6MLY - chain A; structure by X-ray diffraction, 2.70 A resolution.

Chain A:
Protein: Bifunctional GH43-CE protein
Source organism: Bacteroides eggerthii
Notes: EC 3.2.1.37
UniProt: A0A380YKU1 (A0A380YKU1_9BACE); residues 24-797 here = UniProt positions 24-797
Sequence (807 residues; row label = number of the first residue in the row):
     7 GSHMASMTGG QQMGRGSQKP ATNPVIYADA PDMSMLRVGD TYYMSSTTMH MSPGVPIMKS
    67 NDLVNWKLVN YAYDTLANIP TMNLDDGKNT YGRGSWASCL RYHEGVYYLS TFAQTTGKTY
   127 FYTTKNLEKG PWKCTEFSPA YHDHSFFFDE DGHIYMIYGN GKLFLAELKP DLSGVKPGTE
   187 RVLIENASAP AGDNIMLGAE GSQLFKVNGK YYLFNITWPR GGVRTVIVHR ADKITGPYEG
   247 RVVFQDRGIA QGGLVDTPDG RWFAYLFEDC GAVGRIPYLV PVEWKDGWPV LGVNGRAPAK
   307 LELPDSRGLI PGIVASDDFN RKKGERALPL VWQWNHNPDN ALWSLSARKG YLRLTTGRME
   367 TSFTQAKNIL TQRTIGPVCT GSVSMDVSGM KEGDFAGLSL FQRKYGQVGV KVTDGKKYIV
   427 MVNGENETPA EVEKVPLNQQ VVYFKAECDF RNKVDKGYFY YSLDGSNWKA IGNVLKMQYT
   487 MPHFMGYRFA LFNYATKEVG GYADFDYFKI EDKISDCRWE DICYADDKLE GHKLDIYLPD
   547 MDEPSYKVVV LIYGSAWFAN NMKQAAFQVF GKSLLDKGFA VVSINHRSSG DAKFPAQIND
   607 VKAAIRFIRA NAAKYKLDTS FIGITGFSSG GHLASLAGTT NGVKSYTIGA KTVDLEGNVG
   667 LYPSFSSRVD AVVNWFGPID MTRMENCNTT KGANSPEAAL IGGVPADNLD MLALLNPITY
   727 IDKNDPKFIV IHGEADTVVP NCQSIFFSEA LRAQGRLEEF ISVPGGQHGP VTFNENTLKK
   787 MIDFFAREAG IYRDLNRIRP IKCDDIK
Unresolved in the structure: 7-26, 166-168, 183-206, 222-230, 241-245, 291-293, 298-306, 419-422, 777-778, 797-813
Differences from the reference sequence: expression tag (7-23, 798-813)
Disulfide bonds: Cys693-Cys748
Ion coordination: Na+: Thr645, Tyr726, Asp728, Asp731
From the paper describing this entry:
  - catalytic residues: Ser634, Asp742, His774 (by similarity / conservation)
  - mutagenesis - S634A, D742A, H774A: decreased catalytic activity

In short:
Thr645, Tyr726, Asp728 and Asp731 coordinate Na+. The paper reports catalytic residues Ser634, Asp742 and
His774; S634A, D742A and H774A reduce catalytic activity.
Chain A is Bifunctional GH43-CE protein (Bacteroides eggerthii); the structure, Bifunctional GH43-CE
Bacteroides eggerthii, BACEGG_01304, was determined by X-ray diffraction (same publication as 6NE9 and 6MOT).
